PDB entry 6V8V | X-ray diffraction, 1.80 A resolution | chain A

# Chain A
Protein: Beta-lactamase
Organism: Escherichia coli
Notes: EC 3.5.2.6
Reference sequence: Q9L5C7 (Q9L5C7_ECOLX); the author numbering skips numbers that UniProt does not, so the offset changes along the chain: 25-57 = UniProt 29-61; 59-238 = UniProt 62-241; 240-252 = UniProt 242-254; 254-289 = UniProt 255-290
Chain sequence (262 residues; row label = number of the first residue in the row; note: 3 numbers in that range are skipped by the numbering (no residue carries them; nothing is unmodelled there)):
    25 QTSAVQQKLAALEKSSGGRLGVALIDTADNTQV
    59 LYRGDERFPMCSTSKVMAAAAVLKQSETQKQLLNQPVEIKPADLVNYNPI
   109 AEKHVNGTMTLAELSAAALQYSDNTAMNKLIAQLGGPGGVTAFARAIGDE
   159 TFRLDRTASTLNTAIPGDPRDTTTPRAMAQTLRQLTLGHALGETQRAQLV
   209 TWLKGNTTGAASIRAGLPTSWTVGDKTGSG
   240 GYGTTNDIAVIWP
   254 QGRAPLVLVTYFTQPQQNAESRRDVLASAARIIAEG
Unresolved in the structure: 25-26
Sequence notes: engineered mutation Ala166 (Glu169 in Q9L5C7), Ser167 (Pro170 in Q9L5C7), Gly240 (Asp242 in Q9L5C7)
Covalently attached groups: acylated ceftazidime (CAZ) linked to Ser70
Ligand contacts: acylated ceftazidime (CAZ): Cys69, Lys73, Asn104, Tyr105, Ser130, Asn132, Asn170, Thr171, Ala172, Thr216, Lys234, Thr235, Gly236, Ser237, Gly238, Gly240

# Summary
Covalently linked acylated ceftazidime: at Ser70.
Chain A is Beta-lactamase (Escherichia coli); the structure, Crystal structure of CTX-M-14 E166A/P167S/D240G
beta-lactamase in complex with ceftazidime-2, was determined by X-ray diffraction (same publication as 6V5E,
6V6G, 6V6P, 6V7T and 6V83).
